Entry 7YMM (electron microscopy, 3.60 A resolution); this record covers chains 4L and 4M of the 80 polymer chains in the assembly.

Chain 4L:
Protein: Photosystem II reaction center protein L
Organism: Acaryochloris marina MBIC11017
UniProtKB: B0C6T1 (PSBL_ACAM1); residues 1-38 here = UniProt positions 1-38
Chain sequence (38 residues; each row starts with the number of its first residue):
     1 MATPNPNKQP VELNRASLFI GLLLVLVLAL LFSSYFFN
Unresolved in the structure: 1-2
Ligand contacts:
  - chlorophyll d (CL7): Leu-28, Phe-32, Phe-36
  - plastoquinone 9 (PL9; 2,3-dimethyl-5-(3,7,11,15,19,23,27,31,35-nonamethyl-2,6,10,14,18,22,26,30,34-hexatriacontanonaenyl-2,5-cyclohexadiene-1,4-dione-2,3-dimethyl-5-solanesyl-1,4-benzoquinone): Leu-24, Val-27, Leu-30, Leu-31

Chain 4M:
Protein: Photosystem II reaction center protein M
Organism: Acaryochloris marina MBIC11017
UniProtKB: B0CFM0 (PSBM_ACAM1); residue numbers follow UniProt; this construct covers 1-34
Chain sequence (34 residues; row label = number of the first residue in the row):
     1 MPVNDLGAIA TALFVFIPCV FLILLYAQTA SRGS
Unresolved in the structure: 1-2, 34
Ligand contacts:
  - 8CT ((6'R,11cis,11'cis,13cis,15cis)-4',5'-didehydro-5',6'-dihydro-beta,beta-carotene): Leu-6, Ala-10, Leu-13
  - chlorophyll d (CL7): Ile-17, Phe-21, Leu-25

Interface between chain 4L and chain 4M:
Residue-residue contacts (33):
  Pro-10(4L) / Arg-32(4M)
  Val-11(4L) / Leu-25(4M)  hydrophobic
  Val-11(4L) / Gln-28(4M)  hydrogen bond (backbone-side chain)
  Val-11(4L) / Thr-29(4M)
  Val-11(4L) / Arg-32(4M)
  Glu-12(4L) / Thr-29(4M)
  Leu-13(4L) / Leu-22(4M)  hydrophobic
  Leu-13(4L) / Tyr-26(4M)
  Leu-13(4L) / Thr-29(4M)  hydrogen bond (backbone-side chain)
  Asn-14(4L) / Tyr-26(4M)
  Arg-15(4L) / Tyr-26(4M)
  Leu-18(4L) / Leu-22(4M)
  Leu-18(4L) / Tyr-26(4M)  hydrophobic
  Gly-21(4L) / Leu-22(4M)
  Leu-22(4L) / Cys-19(4M)  hydrophobic
  Leu-22(4L) / Leu-22(4M)
  Val-25(4L) / Phe-14(4M)
  Val-25(4L) / Val-15(4M)
  Val-25(4L) / Pro-18(4M)  hydrophobic
  Leu-26(4L) / Val-15(4M)  hydrophobic
  Leu-28(4L) / Phe-14(4M)  hydrophobic
  Ala-29(4L) / Phe-14(4M)
  Ala-29(4L) / Val-15(4M)  hydrophobic
  Ser-33(4L) / Thr-11(4M)
  Phe-36(4L) / Asn-4(4M)
  Phe-36(4L) / Gly-7(4M)
  Phe-36(4L) / Ala-10(4M)  hydrophobic
  Phe-36(4L) / Thr-11(4M)
  Phe-37(4L) / Val-3(4M)
  Phe-37(4L) / Asn-4(4M)  hydrogen bond (backbone-backbone)
  Phe-37(4L) / Gly-7(4M)
  Phe-37(4L) / Ala-8(4M)  hydrophobic
  Phe-37(4L) / Thr-11(4M)
Interface residues without a listed pair, chain 4L (17 interface residues in all): Asn-38
Interface residues without a listed pair, chain 4M (17 interface residues in all): Ile-23

Overview:
Chain 4L and chain 4M each contribute 17 residues to their interface, with 3 hydrogen bonds. Polar pairs
include Val-11(4L)/Gln-28(4M), Leu-13(4L)/Thr-29(4M) and Phe-37(4L)/Asn-4(4M). Bound to chain 4L: chlorophyll
d and plastoquinone 9. Chain 4M binds chlorophyll d and compound 8CT.
Chain 4L is Photosystem II reaction center protein L and chain 4M is Photosystem II reaction center protein M,
both from Acaryochloris marina MBIC11017; the structure, PSII-Pcb Tetramer of Acaryochloris Marina, was
determined by electron microscopy together with 7YMI from the same study.
